PDB entry 9G1V | electron microscopy, 2.70 A resolution | chains A and R of the 17 polymer chains in the assembly

# Chain A
Name: DNA-directed RNA polymerase I subunit RPA190
Source organism: Saccharomyces cerevisiae
Notes: EC 2.7.7.6
UniProt: P10964 (RPA1_YEAST); residues 1-1664 here = UniProt positions 1-1664
Amino-acid sequence (1664 residues; row label = number of the first residue in the row):
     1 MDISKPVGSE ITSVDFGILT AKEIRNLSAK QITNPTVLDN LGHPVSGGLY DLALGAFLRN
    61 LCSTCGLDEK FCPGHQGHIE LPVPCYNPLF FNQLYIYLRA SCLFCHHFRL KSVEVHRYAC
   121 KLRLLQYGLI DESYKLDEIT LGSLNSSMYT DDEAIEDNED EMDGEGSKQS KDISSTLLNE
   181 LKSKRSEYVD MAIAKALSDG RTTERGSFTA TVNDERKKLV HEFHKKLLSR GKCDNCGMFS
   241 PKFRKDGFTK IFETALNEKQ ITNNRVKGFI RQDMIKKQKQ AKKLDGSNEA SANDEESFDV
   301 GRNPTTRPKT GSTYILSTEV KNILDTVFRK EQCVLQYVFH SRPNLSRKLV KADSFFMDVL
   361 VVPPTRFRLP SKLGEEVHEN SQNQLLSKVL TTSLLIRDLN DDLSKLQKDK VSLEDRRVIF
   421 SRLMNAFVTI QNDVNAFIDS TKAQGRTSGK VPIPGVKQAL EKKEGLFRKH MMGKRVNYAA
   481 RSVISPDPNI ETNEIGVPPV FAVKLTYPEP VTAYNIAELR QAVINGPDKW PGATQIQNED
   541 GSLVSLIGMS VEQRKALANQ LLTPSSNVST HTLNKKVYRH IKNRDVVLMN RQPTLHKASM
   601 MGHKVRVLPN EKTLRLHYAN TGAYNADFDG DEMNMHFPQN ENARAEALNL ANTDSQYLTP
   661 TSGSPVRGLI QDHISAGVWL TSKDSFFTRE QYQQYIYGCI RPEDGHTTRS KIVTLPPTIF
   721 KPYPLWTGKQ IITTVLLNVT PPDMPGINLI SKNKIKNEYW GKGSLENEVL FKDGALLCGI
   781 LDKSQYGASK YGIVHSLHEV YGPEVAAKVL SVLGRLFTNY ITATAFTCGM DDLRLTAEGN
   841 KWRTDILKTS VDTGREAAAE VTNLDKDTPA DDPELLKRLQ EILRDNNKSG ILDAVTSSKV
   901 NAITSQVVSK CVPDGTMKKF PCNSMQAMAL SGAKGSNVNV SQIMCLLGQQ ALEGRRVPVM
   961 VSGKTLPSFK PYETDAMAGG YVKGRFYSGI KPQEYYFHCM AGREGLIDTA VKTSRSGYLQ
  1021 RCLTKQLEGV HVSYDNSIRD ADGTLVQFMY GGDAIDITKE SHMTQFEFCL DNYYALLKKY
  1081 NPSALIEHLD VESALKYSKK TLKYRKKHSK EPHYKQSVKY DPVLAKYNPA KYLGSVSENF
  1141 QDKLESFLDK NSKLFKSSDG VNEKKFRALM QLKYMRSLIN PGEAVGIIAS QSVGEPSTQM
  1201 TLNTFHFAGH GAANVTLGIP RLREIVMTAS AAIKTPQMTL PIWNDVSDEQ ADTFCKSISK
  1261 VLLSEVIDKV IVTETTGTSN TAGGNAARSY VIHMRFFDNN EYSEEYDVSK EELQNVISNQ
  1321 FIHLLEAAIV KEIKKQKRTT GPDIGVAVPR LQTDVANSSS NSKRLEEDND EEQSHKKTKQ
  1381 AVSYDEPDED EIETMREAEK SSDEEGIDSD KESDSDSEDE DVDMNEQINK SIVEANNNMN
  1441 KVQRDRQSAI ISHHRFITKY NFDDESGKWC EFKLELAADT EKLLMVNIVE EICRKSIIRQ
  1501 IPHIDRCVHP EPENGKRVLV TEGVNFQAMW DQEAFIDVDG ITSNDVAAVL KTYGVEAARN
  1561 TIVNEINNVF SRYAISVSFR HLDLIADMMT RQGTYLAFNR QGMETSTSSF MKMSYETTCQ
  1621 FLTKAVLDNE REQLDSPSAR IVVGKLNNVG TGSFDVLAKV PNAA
Not modelled in the structure: 143-173, 269-311, 447-450, 1154-1159, 1201-1213, 1278-1286, 1339-1439, 1664
Metal / ion sites: Zn2+ site 1: Cys62, Cys65, Cys72, His75; Zn2+ site 2: Cys102, Cys105, Cys233; Mg2+: Asp627, Asp631 (shared with G12(R) of chain R)
UniProt features mapped onto this chain:
  - region: Pro992 to Glu1004 (Bridging helix)
  - binding site (Zn(2+)): Cys62, Cys65, Cys72, His75, Cys102, Cys105, Cys233, Cys236
  - binding site (Mg(2+)): Asp627, Asp629, Asp631
  - modified residue (Phosphoserine): Ser889, Ser1636
From the paper describing this entry:
  - specificity-determining residues: Pro593 (proposed by the authors, not directly observed)

# Chain R
Molecule: 12-nt RNA strand
Sequence (12 nucleotides; row label = number of the first residue in the row):
     1 AUAAAUCGAG AG
Not modelled in the structure: 1-3
Metal / ion sites: Mg2+: G12 (shared with Asp627(A), Asp631(A) of chain A)

# Chain A / chain R interface
Contacting residue pairs (8):
  Leu373(A) - A4(R)  base contact
  Arg591(A) - G12(R)  sugar contact
  Gln592(A) - G12(R)  hydrogen bond to the base
  Pro593(A) - G12(R)  base contact
  Asp627(A) - G12(R)  phosphate contact
  Asp629(A) - G12(R)  phosphate contact
  Gly630(A) - A11(R)  sugar contact
  Asp631(A) - G12(R)  hydrogen bond to the sugar
Other interface residues (no listed pair), chain A (10 interface residues in all): Glu376, Lys469
Other interface residues (no listed pair), chain R (4 interface residues in all): A5

# Summary
10 residues of chain A and 4 residues of chain R are in contact; the contacts include 2 hydrogen bonds. Polar
pairs include Gln592(A)-G12(R) and Asp631(A)-G12(R). Cys62(A), Cys65(A), Cys72(A) and His75(A) coordinate Zn2+
site 1. Curated annotation (UniProt) lists 8 Zn2+-binding residues and 3 Mg2+-binding residues on chain A. The
paper reports the specificity determinant Pro593(A).
Chain A is DNA-directed RNA polymerase I subunit RPA190 (Saccharomyces cerevisiae) and chain R is a 12-nt RNA
strand; the structure, Yeast RNA polymerase I elongation complex stalled by an apurinic site, was determined
by electron microscopy, deposited together with 9G1X, 9G23, 9G24, 9G26, 9G27, 9G29, 9G2B and 9G2C.
